Entry 8V2D (electron microscopy, 6.77 A resolution (low resolution: residue-level contacts below are approximate; hydrogen-bond / salt-bridge calls are withheld)); this record covers chains g and m of the 48 polymer chains in the assembly.

== Chain g (and m) ==
Name: O43_129 component A
Organism: synthetic construct
Notes: chain m of this document is another copy of the same molecule, construct and numbering; everything in this record applies to it too
Sequence (328 residues; each row starts with the number of its first residue; numbers below 1 keep their minus sign (Met-1 is residue -1)):
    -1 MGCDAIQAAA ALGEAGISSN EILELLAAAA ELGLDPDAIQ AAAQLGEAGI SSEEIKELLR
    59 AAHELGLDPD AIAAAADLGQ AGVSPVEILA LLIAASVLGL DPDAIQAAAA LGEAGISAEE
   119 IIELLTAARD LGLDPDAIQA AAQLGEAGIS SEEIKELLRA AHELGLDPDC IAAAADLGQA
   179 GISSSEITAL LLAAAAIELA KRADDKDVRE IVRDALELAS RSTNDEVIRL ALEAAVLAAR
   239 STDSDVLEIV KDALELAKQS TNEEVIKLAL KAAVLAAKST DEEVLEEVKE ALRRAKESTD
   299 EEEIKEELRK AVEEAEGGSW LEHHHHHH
Unresolved in the structure: -1 to 0, 315-326

== How chain g and chain m interact ==
Residue-residue contacts - 8 pairs, chain g then chain m:
  Asp167(g) with Cys1(m)
  Cys168(g) with Cys1(m)
  Ala192(g) with Ala3(m); Ile4(m)
  Glu196(g) with Ala3(m)
  Arg207(g) with Ala28(m)
  Arg211(g) with Ala28(m)
  Leu214(g) with Ala25(m)
Other interface residues (no listed pair), chain g (14 interface residues in all): Ala171, Asp174, Ala178, Glu184, Val210, Glu215, Ser218
Other interface residues (no listed pair), chain m (12 interface residues in all): Gln5, Ala8, Gly11, Ser17, Leu21, Glu22, Glu29

== Overview ==
14 residues of chain g and 12 residues of chain m are in contact.
Chain g and chain m are both O43_129 component A (synthetic construct); the structure, Computational Designed
Nanocage O43_129, was determined by electron microscopy together with 8V3B from the same study.
